PDB entry 1BML | X-ray diffraction, 2.90 A resolution | chains B and D of the 4 polymer chains in the assembly

[Chain B]
Protein: Plasmin
From: Homo sapiens
Notes: EC 3.4.21.7; fragment: catalytic domain
Reference sequence: P00747 (PLMN_HUMAN); residues 542-791 here correspond to UniProt positions 561-810 (UniProt number = residue number + 19)
Sequence (250 residues; each row starts with the number of its first residue):
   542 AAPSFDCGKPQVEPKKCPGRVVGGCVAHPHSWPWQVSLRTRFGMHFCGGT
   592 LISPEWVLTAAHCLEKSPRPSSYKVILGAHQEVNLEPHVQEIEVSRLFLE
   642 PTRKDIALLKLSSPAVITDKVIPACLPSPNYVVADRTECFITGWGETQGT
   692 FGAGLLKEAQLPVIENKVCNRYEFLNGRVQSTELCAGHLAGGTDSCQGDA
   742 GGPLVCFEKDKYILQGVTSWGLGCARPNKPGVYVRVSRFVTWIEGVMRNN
Construct notes: engineered mutation Ala741 (Ser760 in P00747)
Cystine bridges: Cys548-Cys666, Cys558-Cys566, Cys588-Cys604, Cys680-Cys747, Cys710-Cys726, Cys737-Cys765
Curated features (UniProtKB/Swiss-Prot):
  - active site (Charge relay system): His603, Asp646
  - site: Arg561, Val562 (Cleavage)
  - modified residue (Phosphoserine): Ser578, Ser669

[Chain D]
Protein: Streptokinase
From: Streptococcus dysgalactiae subsp. equisimilis
Reference sequence: P00779 (STRP_STREQ); aligned to UniProt positions 38-398 over residues 12-372 (the alignment contains insertions or deletions, so no single offset holds)
Sequence (362 residues; each row starts with the number of its first residue):
    12 SVNNSQLVVSVAGTVEGTNQDISLKFFEIDLTSRPAHGGKTEQGLSPKSK
    62 PFATDSGAMPHKLEKADLLKAIQEQLIANVHSNDDYFEVIDFASDATITD
   112 RNGKVYFADKDGSVTLPTQPVQEFLLSGHVRVRPYKEKPIQNQAKSVDVE
   162 YTVQFTPLNPDDDFRPGLKDTKLLKTLAIGDTITSQELLAQAQSILNKTH
   212 PGYTIYERDSSIVTHDNDIFRTILPMDQEFTYHVKNREQAYEINKKSGLN
   262 EEINNTDLISEKYYVLKKGEKPYDPFDRSHLKLFTIKYVDVNTNELLKSE
   312 QLLTASERNLDFRDLYDPRDKAKLLYNNLDAFGIMDYTLTGKVEDNHDDT
   362 NRIITVYMGKRP
Unresolved in the structure: 46-70, 175-181, 252-262, 373

[Interface between chain B and chain D]
Pairs across the interface - 79 pairs, chain B then chain D:
  Lys556(B) with Ala342(D)
  Arg582(B) with Glu218(D), salt bridge; Tyr275(D)
  Phe583(B) with Pro168(D); Leu169(D); Asn170(D)
  Leu605(B) with His92(D), hydrogen bond (backbone-side chain)
  Glu606(B) with Asn90(D), hydrogen bond; His92(D)
  Pro609(B) with His92(D); Met237(D), hydrophobic
  Arg610(B) with Glu218(D), salt bridge; Arg219(D); Asp220(D), salt bridge; Asp238(D), salt bridge; Tyr275(D)
  Lys615(B) with Asp285(D), salt bridge
  Gln622(B) with Glu311(D), hydrogen bond; Leu313(D); Arg324(D), hydrogen bond; Tyr337(D), hydrogen bond
  Glu623(B) with Lys332(D), salt bridge
  Val624(B) with Lys332(D); Ala333(D), hydrophobic
  Asn625(B) with Leu314(D); Thr315(D), hydrogen bond; Asn320(D); Ala333(D); Leu335(D)
  Leu626(B) with Leu292(D), hydrophobic; Leu313(D); Leu314(D), hydrogen bond (backbone-backbone)
  Glu627(B) with Leu313(D)
  Pro628(B) with Arg289(D), hydrogen bond (backbone-side chain); Gln312(D)
  Val630(B) with Arg289(D), hydrogen bond (backbone-side chain)
  Glu632(B) with Pro286(D); Phe287(D)
  Leu640(B) with His92(D)
  Thr643(B) with Asp32(D); Ser34(D), hydrogen bond (backbone-backbone)
  Arg644(B) with Ile33(D); Ser34(D), hydrogen bond (side chain-backbone); Leu35(D); Lys36(D); Gln86(D), hydrogen bond (side chain-backbone); Leu87(D), hydrogen bond (side chain-backbone); Ala89(D)
  Lys645(B) with Asp32(D); Ser34(D), hydrogen bond
  Gly690(B) with Tyr327(D)
  Thr691(B) with Leu326(D); Tyr327(D)
  Phe692(B) with Leu326(D), hydrophobic; Tyr327(D), hydrophobic; Ala342(D), hydrophobic
  Gly693(B) with Leu326(D), hydrogen bond (backbone-backbone)
  Ala694(B) with Arg324(D), hydrogen bond (backbone-side chain); Leu326(D), hydrogen bond (backbone-backbone); Tyr327(D); Asp328(D); Pro329(D)
  Gly695(B) with Arg324(D), hydrogen bond (backbone-side chain); Lys332(D)
  Leu696(B) with Arg324(D)
  Tyr713(B) with Arg112(D); Gln133(D); Glu134(D), hydrogen bond (side chain-backbone)
  Asn717(B) with Glu134(D), hydrogen bond; Leu136(D)
  Gly718(B) with Ser21(D), hydrogen bond (backbone-side chain)
  Arg719(B) with Val19(D); Phe37(D); Glu39(D), salt bridge; Glu134(D), salt bridge
  Gln721(B) with Val22(D); Leu35(D), hydrogen bond (side chain-backbone)
  Trp761(B) with Phe37(D), hydrophobic
  Leu763(B) with Phe37(D), hydrophobic
Interface residues without a listed pair, chain B (40 interface residues in all): Val567, Ser608, Ser612, His621, Thr688
Interface residues without a listed pair, chain D (55 interface residues in all): Gln31, Val91, Tyr284, Lys334, Asn339, Phe343

[Overview]
40 residues of chain B and 55 residues of chain D are in contact; the contacts include 22 hydrogen bonds and 8
salt bridges. Among the polar pairs are Arg582(B)-Glu218(D), Arg610(B)-Glu218(D) and Arg610(B)-Asp220(D).
Curated annotation (UniProt) lists active-site residues His603(B) and Asp646(B) on chain B.
Here chain B is Plasmin (Homo sapiens) and chain D is Streptokinase (Streptococcus dysgalactiae subsp.
equisimilis). Entry 1BML (Complex of the catalytic domain of human plasmin and streptokinase) was determined
by X-ray diffraction.
